Entry 9ITR (electron microscopy, 4.60 A resolution (low resolution: residue-level contacts below are approximate; hydrogen-bond / salt-bridge calls are withheld)); this record covers chains U and X of the 16 polymer chains in the assembly.

Chain U (and X):
Name: ATP synthase subunit b
From: Chloroflexus aurantiacus J-10-fl
Notes: chain X of this document is another copy of the same molecule, construct and numbering; everything in this record applies to it too
UniProt: A9WGS8 (ATPF_CHLAA); residues 1-164 here = UniProt positions 1-164
Sequence (164 residues; each row starts with the number of its first residue):
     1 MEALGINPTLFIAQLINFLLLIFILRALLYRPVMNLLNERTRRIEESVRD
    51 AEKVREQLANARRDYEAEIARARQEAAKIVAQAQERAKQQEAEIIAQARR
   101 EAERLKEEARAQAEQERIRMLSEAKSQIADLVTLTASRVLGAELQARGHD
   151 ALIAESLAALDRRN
Disordered / not traced: 1-9, 160-164 (chain X: 1-8, 161-164)

Interface between chain U and chain X:
Residue-residue contacts - 80 pairs, chain U then chain X:
  Arg42(U) - Glu52(X)
  Arg43(U) - Val48(X)
  Glu46(U) - Glu52(X)
  Glu46(U) - Arg55(X)
  Arg49(U) - Arg55(X)
  Asp50(U) - Arg55(X)
  Glu52(U) - Arg62(X)
  Lys53(U) - Arg55(X)
  Lys53(U) - Leu58(X)
  Lys53(U) - Ala59(X)
  Lys53(U) - Arg62(X)
  Glu56(U) - Arg62(X)
  Gln57(U) - Leu58(X)
  Gln57(U) - Tyr65(X)
  Asn60(U) - Tyr65(X)
  Asn60(U) - Glu66(X)
  Asn60(U) - Ile69(X)
  Arg63(U) - Ile69(X)
  Asp64(U) - Glu68(X)
  Asp64(U) - Ile69(X)
  Asp64(U) - Arg71(X)
  Asp64(U) - Ala72(X)
  Arg71(U) - Glu75(X)
  Arg71(U) - Ala76(X)
  Arg71(U) - Ile79(X)
  Arg71(U) - Val80(X)
  Glu75(U) - Ile79(X)
  Glu75(U) - Ala83(X)
  Glu75(U) - Arg86(X)
  Ile79(U) - Arg86(X)
  Ile79(U) - Ala87(X)
  Gln82(U) - Glu91(X)
  Arg86(U) - Lys88(X)
  Arg86(U) - Glu91(X)
  Arg86(U) - Ile95(X)
  Gln90(U) - Ile94(X)
  Gln90(U) - Ala98(X)
  Glu93(U) - Leu105(X)
  Ile94(U) - Glu101(X)
  Ile94(U) - Leu105(X)
  Gln97(U) - Leu105(X)
  Glu101(U) - Leu105(X)
  Glu101(U) - Lys106(X)
  Glu101(U) - Ala109(X)
  Glu101(U) - Gln112(X)
  Leu105(U) - Gln112(X)
  Leu105(U) - Ala113(X)
  Leu105(U) - Glu116(X)
  Glu108(U) - Ala113(X)
  Glu108(U) - Glu116(X)
  Gln112(U) - Met120(X)
  Ala113(U) - Met120(X)
  Glu116(U) - Met120(X)
  Glu116(U) - Leu121(X)
  Glu116(U) - Glu123(X)
  Glu116(U) - Ala124(X)
  Met120(U) - Ile128(X)
  Leu131(U) - Val132(X)
  Leu131(U) - Thr135(X)
  Leu131(U) - Ala136(X)
  Leu134(U) - Val132(X)
  Leu134(U) - Ala136(X)
  Thr135(U) - Ala136(X)
  Thr135(U) - Val139(X)
  Thr135(U) - Leu140(X)
  Arg138(U) - Leu140(X)
  Val139(U) - Leu140(X)
  Gln145(U) - Arg147(X)
  Ala146(U) - Glu143(X)
  Ala146(U) - Ala146(X)
  Ala146(U) - Arg147(X)
  Arg147(U) - Glu143(X)
  His149(U) - Val139(X)
  Leu152(U) - Arg138(X)
  Leu152(U) - Val139(X)
  Leu152(U) - Ala142(X)
  Ile153(U) - Arg138(X)
  Ile153(U) - Val139(X)
  Ser156(U) - Arg138(X)
  Leu157(U) - Arg138(X)
Also at the interface, not in a pair above, chain U (48 interface residues in all): Ser47, Lys78, Ala83, Ala109, Gly148, Ala154, Glu155
Also at the interface, not in a pair above, chain X (51 interface residues in all): Val54, Glu56, Ala92, Ala102, Arg117

In short:
The interface between chain U and chain X involves 48 residues on one side and 51 on the other.
Both chains are ATP synthase subunit b (Chloroflexus aurantiacus J-10-fl). Entry 9ITR (Chloroflexus
aurantiacus ATP synthase, state 3, focused refinement of FO and peripheral stalk) was determined by electron
microscopy together with 9ITJ, 9ITK, 9ITL, 9ITM, 9ITN, 9ITO and 11 further entries from the same study.
